6SXB - chains G and D of the 4 polymer chains in the assembly; structure by electron microscopy, 7.90 A resolution (low resolution: residue-level contacts below are approximate; hydrogen-bond / salt-bridge calls are withheld).

Chain G:
Molecule: DNA excision repair protein ERCC-1
Organism: Homo sapiens
UniProtKB: P07992 (ERCC1_HUMAN); residue numbers follow UniProt; this construct covers 1-297
Chain sequence (297 residues; numbered 1 to 297; the number before each row is that of its first residue):
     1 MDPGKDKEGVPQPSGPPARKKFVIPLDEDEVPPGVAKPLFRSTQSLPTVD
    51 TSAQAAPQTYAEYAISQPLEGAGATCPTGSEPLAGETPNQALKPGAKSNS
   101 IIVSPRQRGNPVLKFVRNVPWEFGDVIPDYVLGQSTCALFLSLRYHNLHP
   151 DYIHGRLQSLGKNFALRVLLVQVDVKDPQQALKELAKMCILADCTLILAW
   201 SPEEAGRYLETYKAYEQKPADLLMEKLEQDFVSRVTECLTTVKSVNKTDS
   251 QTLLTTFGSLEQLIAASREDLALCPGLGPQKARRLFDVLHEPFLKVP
Unresolved in the structure: 1-99, 223-229
Swiss-Prot annotation at these positions:
  - DNA-binding region: Gln134 to Arg156
  - motif: Pro17 to Val23 (Nuclear localization signal)
  - modified residue: Met1 (N-acetylmethionine)
  - cross-link (Glycyl lysine isopeptide (Lys-Gly)): Lys21 (interchain with G-Cter in SUMO2), Lys37 (interchain with G-Cter in SUMO2), Lys243 (interchain with G-Cter in SUMO2)
  - natural variant: Phe231 (F231L: In COFS4)
  - mutagenesis: Asp221 (D221A: Impaired interaction with ERCC4), Leu223 (L223A: Impaired interaction with ERCC4), Met224 (M224A: Impaired interaction with ERCC4), Glu225 (E225A: Impaired interaction with ERCC4), Leu227 (L227A: Impaired interaction with ERCC4), Glu228 (E228A: Impaired interaction with ERCC4)
What the authors report for this chain:
  - binding site for the 10-nt DNA strand: Ser244 to Asn246

Chain D:
Molecule: 10-nt DNA strand
Sequence (10 nucleotides; each row starts with the number of its first residue):
     1 TCAGCATCTG

Interface between chain G and chain D:
Residue-residue contacts (4):
  Pro275(G) - DT9(D)
  Pro279(G) - DT7(D)
  Pro279(G) - DC8(D)
  Gln280(G) - DT7(D)
Interface residues without a listed pair, chain G (5 interface residues in all): Gly276, Gly278
Interface residues without a listed pair, chain D (4 interface residues in all): DA6

Overview:
Chain G and chain D form an interface of 5 and 4 residues respectively. From UniProt: 6 mutagenesis sites on
chain G. The paper reports a binding site for the 10-nt DNA strand at Ser244(G).
Here chain G is DNA excision repair protein ERCC-1 (Homo sapiens) and chain D is a 10-nt DNA strand. Entry
6SXB (XPF-ERCC1 Cryo-EM Structure, DNA-Bound form) was determined by electron microscopy together with 6SXA
from the same study.
